PDB entry 3MLW | X-ray diffraction, 2.70 A resolution | chains H and P of the 3 polymer chains in the assembly

== Chain H ==
Molecule: Human monoclonal anti-HIV-1 gp120 V3 antibody 1006-15D Fab heavy chain
Organism: Homo sapiens
Notes: antibody fragment or engineered binder
Amino-acid sequence (228 residues; row label = number of the first residue in the row; a row labelled like 82A-82C holds insertion residues (82A, then the next letters in order)):
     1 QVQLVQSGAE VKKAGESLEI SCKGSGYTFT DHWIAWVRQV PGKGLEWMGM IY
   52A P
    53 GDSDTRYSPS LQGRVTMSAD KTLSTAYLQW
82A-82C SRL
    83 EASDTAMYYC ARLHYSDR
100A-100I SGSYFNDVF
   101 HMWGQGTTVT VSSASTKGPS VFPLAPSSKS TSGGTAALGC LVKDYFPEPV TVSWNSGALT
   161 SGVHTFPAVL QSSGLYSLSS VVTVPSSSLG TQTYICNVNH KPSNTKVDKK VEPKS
Disulfides: Cys22-Cys92, Cys140-Cys196

== Chain P ==
Molecule: HIV-1 gp120 third variable region (V3) crown
Organism: HIV-1 M:B_MN
UniProtKB: P05877 (ENV_HV1MN); the author numbering skips numbers that UniProt does not, so the offset changes along the chain: 301-309 = UniProt 306-314; 312-325 = UniProt 315-328
Amino-acid sequence (23 residues; numbered 301 to 325; 2 numbers in that range are skipped by the numbering (no residue carries them; nothing is unmodelled there); the number before each row is that of its first residue):
   301 YNKRKRIHI
   312 GPGRAFYTTK NIIG
Unresolved in the structure: 301-302, 322-325

== Chain H / chain P interface ==
Contacting residue pairs (18):
  Asp31(H) - Lys303(P)  salt bridge
  Asp31(H) - Arg304(P)  salt bridge
  Trp33(H) - Lys305(P)  hydrogen bond (side chain-backbone)
  Trp33(H) - Ile307(P)
  Trp33(H) - Tyr318(P)  hydrophobic
  Tyr52(H) - Lys303(P)
  Tyr52(H) - Lys305(P)  hydrogen bond (side chain-backbone)
  Asp54(H) - Lys305(P)  salt bridge
  Asp56(H) - Lys305(P)  salt bridge
  Asp56(H) - Tyr318(P)
  Arg58(H) - Tyr318(P)
  Leu95(H) - Ile307(P)  hydrophobic
  Tyr100D(H) - Arg304(P)  hydrogen bond
  Asn100F(H) - Arg306(P)
  Asn100F(H) - Ile307(P)
  Asn100F(H) - His308(P)  hydrogen bond (side chain-backbone)
  Asp100G(H) - Ile307(P)
  Asp100G(H) - His308(P)
Other interface residues (no listed pair), chain H (11 interface residues in all): His32

== Overview ==
The interface between chain H and chain P involves 11 residues on one side and 7 on the other, with 4 hydrogen
bonds and 4 salt bridges. Among the polar pairs are Asp31(H)-Lys303(P), Asp31(H)-Arg304(P) and
Asp54(H)-Lys305(P).
Here chain H is Human monoclonal anti-HIV-1 gp120 V3 antibody 1006-15D Fab heavy chain (Homo sapiens) and
chain P is HIV-1 gp120 third variable region (V3) crown (HIV-1 M:B_MN). Entry 3MLW (Crystal structure of
anti-HIV-1 V3 Fab 1006-15D in complex with an MN V3 peptide) was determined by X-ray diffraction, deposited
together with 3MLR, 3MLS, 3MLT, 3MLU, 3MLV, 3MLY and 3MLZ.
